PDB entry 5CBZ | X-ray diffraction, 2.20 A resolution | chains A and C of the 4 polymer chains in the assembly

== Chain A ==
Protein: AncMR DNA Binding Domain
Amino-acid sequence (105 residues; each row starts with the number of its first residue):
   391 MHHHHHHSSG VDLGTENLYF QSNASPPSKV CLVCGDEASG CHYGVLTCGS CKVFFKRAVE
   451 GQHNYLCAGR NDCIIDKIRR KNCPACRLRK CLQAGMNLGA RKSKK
Not modelled in the structure: 391-417, 491-495
Bound ions: Zn2+ site 1: Cys421, Cys424, Cys438, Cys441; Zn2+ site 2: Cys457, Cys463, Cys473, Cys476

== Chain C ==
Molecule: 18-nt DNA strand
Sequence (18 nucleotides; each row starts with the number of its first residue):
     1 CCAGAACAGA GTGTTCTG

== How chain A and chain C interact ==
Residue-residue contacts (11):
  Gly430(A) - DC2(C)  phosphate contact
  Cys431(A) - DC2(C)  hydrogen bond to the phosphate
  Cys431(A) - DA3(C)  phosphate contact
  His432(A) - DC2(C)  sugar contact
  His432(A) - DA3(C)  salt bridge to the phosphate
  Tyr433(A) - DA3(C)  hydrogen bond to the phosphate
  Tyr433(A) - DG4(C)  hydrogen bond to the phosphate
  Lys442(A) - DA3(C)  phosphate contact
  Lys442(A) - DG4(C)  hydrogen bond to the base
  Lys446(A) - DG4(C)  salt bridge to the phosphate
  Lys471(A) - DG11(C)  sugar contact
Also at the interface, not in a pair above, chain A (9 interface residues in all): Ser429, Arg447
Also at the interface, not in a pair above, chain C (6 interface residues in all): DA6, DA10

== Summary ==
Chain A and chain C form an interface of 9 and 6 residues respectively, with 4 hydrogen bonds and 2 salt
bridges. Polar pairs include Lys442(A)-DG4(C), Cys431(A)-DC2(C) and Tyr433(A)-DA3(C). The Zn2+ site 1 is built
by Cys421(A), Cys424(A), Cys438(A) and Cys441(A).
Chain A is AncMR DNA Binding Domain and chain C is an 18-nt DNA strand; the structure, AncMR DNA Binding
Domain - (+)GRE Complex, was determined by X-ray diffraction, deposited together with 5CBX, 5CBY, 5CC0 and
5CC1.
